7BKD - chains F and E of the 9 polymer chains in the assembly; structure by electron microscopy, 3.00 A resolution.

== Chain F ==
Molecule: F420-non-reducing hydrogenase subunit D
Source organism: Methanospirillum hungatei JF-1
UniProtKB: Q2FKZ0 (Q2FKZ0_METHJ); residue numbers follow UniProt; this construct covers 1-140
Amino-acid sequence (140 residues; numbered 1 to 140; the number before each row is that of its first residue):
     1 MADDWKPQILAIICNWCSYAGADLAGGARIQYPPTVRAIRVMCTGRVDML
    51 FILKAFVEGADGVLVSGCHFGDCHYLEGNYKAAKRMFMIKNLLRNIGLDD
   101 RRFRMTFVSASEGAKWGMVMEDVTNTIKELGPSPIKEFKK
Unresolved in the structure: 1-3
Bound ions: 2Fe-2S cluster Fe: C14, C43, C68, C73
Small-molecule neighbours: 2Fe-2S cluster (FES): C14, W16, M42, C43, T44, G67, C68, C73, H74, Y75, N79

== Chain E ==
Molecule: Formate dehydrogenase, beta subunit (F420)
Source organism: Methanospirillum hungatei JF-1
Notes: EC 1.2.99.-
UniProtKB: Q2FME3 (Q2FME3_METHJ); residues 1-414 here = UniProt positions 1-414
Amino-acid sequence (414 residues; each row starts with the number of its first residue):
     1 MAAKGDMLYAWAKDAEIQKKGECGGAVTALLKHALETKMVDAVVAIKKGK
    51 DLYDAVPTVITNPEDIIQTAGSLHCGTLLIPKLIKKYLNGAKDMKLAVTC
   101 KGCDAMAFYELAKRNQINLDNIIMIGVNCGGSVSPVTARKMISNKFGVDP
   151 DTVHKEEIDKGQFIIEYEGGHKGIKIDELEEEGYGRRSNCRRCKMKIPRQ
   201 ADIAAGNWGVIGDKAGKATFLEICSEKGANLVNSAQSKGALEISPADPKG
   251 IDIRAKVEKAMFNLGDEWRHRDFEGMGKGKDRLKLMMSESSKCIKCYACV
   301 EACPICYCIECSTKKPWYIAPGVLPTSFMFHLIRFAHVSDSCINCGQCEE
   351 LCPMEIPNALFMHSQQVEIEKMFGHIPGQDMTPPIHAFVEEKAERARLDA
   401 TGTDSIYTNIFTDE
Unresolved in the structure: 1, 413-414
Bound ions: 4Fe-4S cluster Fe site 1: C103, C129, C190, C193; 4Fe-4S cluster Fe site 2: C293, C296, C299, C352; 4Fe-4S cluster Fe site 3: C303, C342, C345, C348; 4Fe-4S cluster Fe site 4: C306, C308, C311, H337
Small-molecule neighbours:
  - FAD (flavin-adenine dinucleotide): G21, E22, C23, G24, G25, A26, V27, T28, L31, A45, I46, T69, A70, G71, S72, L73, H74, G76, T99, K101, D104, V127, N128, C129, G130, G131, S132, I158, A205, G206, N207, W208, T219
  - 4Fe-4S cluster (SF4), molecule 1: K101, G102, C103, C129, G130, G131, S132, R187, N189, C190, C193, M195, K196, N344
  - 4Fe-4S cluster (SF4), molecule 2: C293, I294, K295, C296, Y297, A298, C299, F330, H331, L351, C352, P353, M354, I356, N358
  - 4Fe-4S cluster (SF4), molecule 3: V300, C306, Y307, C308, C311, S312, I333, R334, H337
  - 4Fe-4S cluster (SF4), molecule 4: C303, P304, I305, R334, V338, C342, I343, N344, C345, G346, Q347, C348, A359, M362

== Chain F / chain E interface ==
Residue-residue contacts (74):
  M49(F) - H386(E)
  L50(F) - Y318(E)
  L50(F) - M329(E)
  L50(F) - I333(E)  hydrophobic
  L50(F) - H337(E)
  F51(F) - Y318(E)
  L53(F) - M329(E)
  L53(F) - L332(E)
  L53(F) - A336(E)  hydrophobic
  K54(F) - W317(E)
  K54(F) - Y318(E)
  K54(F) - M329(E)
  V57(F) - S327(E)
  V57(F) - L332(E)  hydrophobic
  F70(F) - E394(E)
  F70(F) - R395(E)  hydrogen bond (backbone-side chain)
  F70(F) - L398(E)  hydrophobic
  G71(F) - R395(E)
  E77(F) - E391(E)
  Y80(F) - V389(E)
  Y80(F) - E391(E)  hydrogen bond
  Y80(F) - R395(E)
  A83(F) - I406(E)
  K84(F) - F373(E)
  K84(F) - I385(E)  hydrogen bond (side chain-backbone)
  K84(F) - F388(E)
  K84(F) - V389(E)
  K84(F) - E394(E)  salt bridge
  K84(F) - R397(E)
  F87(F) - M372(E)  hydrophobic
  F87(F) - R397(E)
  F87(F) - I406(E)  hydrophobic
  F87(F) - I410(E)  hydrophobic
  M88(F) - A336(E)
  M88(F) - S339(E)
  M88(F) - D340(E)
  M88(F) - I385(E)  hydrophobic
  M88(F) - H386(E)  hydrogen bond
  K90(F) - I406(E)
  K90(F) - Y407(E)  hydrogen bond (side chain-backbone)
  K90(F) - I410(E)
  N91(F) - I369(E)
  N91(F) - M372(E)
  N91(F) - F411(E)
  L92(F) - L332(E)  hydrophobic
  L92(F) - F335(E)  hydrophobic
  L92(F) - A336(E)
  R94(F) - F411(E)
  N95(F) - R282(E)  hydrogen bond (backbone-side chain)
  N95(F) - M286(E)
  N95(F) - Q365(E)
  N95(F) - E368(E)
  I96(F) - L283(E)
  I96(F) - M286(E)  hydrophobic
  I96(F) - Q365(E)
  G97(F) - G279(E)
  G97(F) - K280(E)
  D100(F) - F411(E)
  R101(F) - Y407(E)  hydrogen bond
  R104(F) - I406(E)
  R104(F) - Y407(E)
  M105(F) - S405(E)
  M105(F) - I406(E)  hydrogen bond (backbone-backbone)
  F107(F) - L398(E)  hydrophobic
  F107(F) - D404(E)
  T126(F) - Y407(E)
  P134(F) - K280(E)
  P134(F) - L283(E)  hydrophobic
  I135(F) - L283(E)  hydrophobic
  I135(F) - M287(E)  hydrophobic
  F138(F) - L283(E)  hydrophobic
  F138(F) - K284(E)
  F138(F) - M287(E)  hydrophobic
  K139(F) - M287(E)
Interface residues without a listed pair, chain F (40 interface residues in all): D48, K81, R85, M86, L98, F103, T106, K115, K140
Interface residues without a listed pair, chain E (42 interface residues in all): S312, F328, T408, T412

== Overview ==
Chain F and chain E form an interface of 40 and 42 residues respectively; the contacts include 8 hydrogen
bonds and 1 salt bridge. Polar pairs include K84(F)-E394(E), F70(F)-R395(E) and Y80(F)-E391(E). Bound to chain
F: 2Fe-2S cluster.
Here chain F is F420-non-reducing hydrogenase subunit D and chain E is Formate dehydrogenase, beta subunit
(F420), both from Methanospirillum hungatei JF-1. Entry 7BKD (Formate dehydrogenase - heterodisulfide
reductase - formylmethanofuran dehydrogenase complex from Methanospirillum hungatei (heterodislfide reductase
core and ...) was determined by electron microscopy (same publication as 7BKB, 7BKC and 7BKE).
